5L5H - chains I and Y of the 28 polymer chains in the assembly; structure by X-ray diffraction, 2.60 A resolution.

Chain I:
Molecule: Proteasome subunit beta type-3
Organism: Saccharomyces cerevisiae (strain ATCC 204508 / S288c)
Notes: EC 3.4.25.1
Reference sequence: P25451 (PSB3_YEAST); residues 0-204 here correspond to UniProt positions 1-205 (UniProt number = residue number + 1)
Amino-acid sequence (205 residues; each row starts with the number of its first residue; numbering starts at 0):
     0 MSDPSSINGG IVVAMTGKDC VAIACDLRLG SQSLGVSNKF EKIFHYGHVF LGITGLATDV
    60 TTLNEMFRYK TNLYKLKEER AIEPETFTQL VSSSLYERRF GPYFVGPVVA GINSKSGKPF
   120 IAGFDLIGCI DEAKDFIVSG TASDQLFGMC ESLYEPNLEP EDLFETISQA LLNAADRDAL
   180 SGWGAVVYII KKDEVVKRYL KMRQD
Disordered / not traced: 0
UniProt features mapped onto this chain:
  - modified residue: S30 (Phosphoserine)
  - cross-link: K69 (Glycyl lysine isopeptide (Lys-Gly) (interchain with G-Cter in ubiquitin))

Chain Y:
Molecule: Proteasome subunit beta type-8, Proteasome subunit beta type-5
Organism: Homo sapiens
Notes: EC 3.4.25.1
Reference sequence: chimeric construct of P28062, P30656: residues 1-138 from P28062 (PSB8_HUMAN) positions 73-210 (UniProt number = residue number + 72); residues 139-211 from P30656 positions 215-287 (UniProt number = residue number + 76)
Amino-acid sequence (211 residues; numbered 1 to 211; the number before each row is that of its first residue):
     1 TTTLAFKFQH GVIAAVDSRA SAGSYISALR VNKVIEINPY LLGTMSGCAA DCQYWERLLA
    61 KECRLYYLRN GERISVSAAS KLLSNMMCQY RGMGLSMGSM ICGWDKKGPG LYYVDEHGTR
   121 LSGNMFSTGS GNTYAYGVLD SNYKWDLSVE DALYLGKRSI LAAAHRDAYS GGSVNLYHVT
   181 EDGWIYHGNH DVGELFWKVK EEEGSFNNVI G
UniProt features mapped onto this chain:
  - active site: T1 (Nucleophile)
Covalent attachments: PR-924 (39V) linked to T1
From the paper describing this entry:
  - binding site for PR-924: T1
  - specificity-determining residues: V31
  - catalytic residues: T1

Chain I / chain Y interface:
Pairs across the interface - 46 pairs, chain I then chain Y:
  R27(I) with A168(Y)
  S32(I) with R166(Y); D167(Y); A168(Y), hydrogen bond (backbone-backbone); Y169(Y)
  L33(I) with Y134(Y); R166(Y)
  G34(I) with R166(Y), hydrogen bond (backbone-side chain)
  V35(I) with R166(Y)
  N37(I) with N208(Y); V209(Y)
  K38(I) with N208(Y), hydrogen bond (side chain-backbone); I210(Y)
  Q144(I) with Y25(Y)
  D175(I) with I26(Y); L29(Y)
  R176(I) with Y25(Y); I26(Y), hydrogen bond (side chain-backbone); S27(Y), hydrogen bond (side chain-backbone); A28(Y); L29(Y)
  D177(I) with S24(Y); I26(Y)
  A178(I) with S24(Y), hydrogen bond (backbone-backbone); I26(Y); A168(Y); Y169(Y), hydrophobic
  L179(I) with S24(Y)
  W182(I) with H165(Y), hydrogen bond (side chain-backbone); R166(Y)
  K200(I) with W197(Y); G211(Y)
  M201(I) with W197(Y)
  R202(I) with G172(Y), hydrogen bond (side chain-backbone); D191(Y), salt bridge; G193(Y)
  Q203(I) with H165(Y), hydrogen bond (backbone-side chain); F196(Y); W197(Y); V209(Y)
  D204(I) with R19(Y), salt bridge; A164(Y); S170(Y); G171(Y); G172(Y), hydrogen bond (side chain-backbone); V192(Y)
Other interface residues (no listed pair), chain I (21 interface residues in all): Q31, T140

Overview:
The interface between chain I and chain Y involves 21 residues on one side and 26 on the other, with 10
hydrogen bonds and 2 salt bridges. Among the polar pairs are R202(I)-D191(Y), D204(I)-R19(Y) and
G34(I)-R166(Y). The paper reports the catalytic residue T1(Y); a binding site for PR-924 at T1(Y).
Here chain I is Proteasome subunit beta type-3 (Saccharomyces cerevisiae (strain ATCC 204508 / S288c)) and
chain Y is Proteasome subunit beta type-8, Proteasome subunit beta type-5 (Homo sapiens). Entry 5L5H (Yeast
20S proteasome with human beta5i (1-138) and human beta6 (97-111; 118-133) in complex with PR-924) was
determined by X-ray diffraction, deposited together with 5L52, 5L54, 5L55, 5L5A, 5L5B, 5L5D and 30 further
entries.
